2XNK - chain A; structure by X-ray diffraction, 2.60 A resolution.

# Chain A
Protein: DNA topoisomerase 2-binding protein 1
Organism: Homo sapiens
Notes: fragment: brct 0, 1 and 2, residues 1-290
UniProtKB: Q92547 (TOPB1_HUMAN); residue numbers follow UniProt; this construct covers 1-290
Amino-acid sequence (292 residues; row label = number of the first residue in the row; numbers below 1 keep their minus sign (Gly-1 is residue -1)):
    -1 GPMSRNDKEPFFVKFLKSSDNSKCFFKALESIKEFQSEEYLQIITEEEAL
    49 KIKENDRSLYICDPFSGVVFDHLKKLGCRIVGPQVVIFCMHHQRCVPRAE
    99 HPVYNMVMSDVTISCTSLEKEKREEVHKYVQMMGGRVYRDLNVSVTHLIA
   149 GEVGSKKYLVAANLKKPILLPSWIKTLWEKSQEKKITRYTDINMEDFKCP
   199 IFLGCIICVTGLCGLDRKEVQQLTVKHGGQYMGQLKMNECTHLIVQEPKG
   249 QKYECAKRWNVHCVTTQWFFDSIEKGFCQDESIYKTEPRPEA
Unresolved in the structure: 290
Differences from the reference sequence: expression tag (-1 to 0)
Modified / non-standard residues: Mse1, Mse88, Mse104, Mse106, Mse130, Mse131, Mse192, Mse230, Mse235 (selenomethionine; parent Met)

# Overview
Chain A is DNA topoisomerase 2-binding protein 1 (Homo sapiens); the structure, Structure and function of the
Rad9-binding region of the DNA damage checkpoint adaptor TopBP1, was determined by X-ray diffraction together
with 2XNH from the same study.
